4Y8J - chains A and G of the 34 polymer chains in the assembly; structure by X-ray diffraction, 2.70 A resolution.

[Chain A]
Name: Proteasome subunit alpha type-2
From: Saccharomyces cerevisiae (strain ATCC 204508 / S288c)
Notes: EC 3.4.25.1
UniProtKB: P23639 (PSA2_YEAST); residue numbers follow UniProt; this construct covers 1-250
Chain sequence (250 residues; each row starts with the number of its first residue):
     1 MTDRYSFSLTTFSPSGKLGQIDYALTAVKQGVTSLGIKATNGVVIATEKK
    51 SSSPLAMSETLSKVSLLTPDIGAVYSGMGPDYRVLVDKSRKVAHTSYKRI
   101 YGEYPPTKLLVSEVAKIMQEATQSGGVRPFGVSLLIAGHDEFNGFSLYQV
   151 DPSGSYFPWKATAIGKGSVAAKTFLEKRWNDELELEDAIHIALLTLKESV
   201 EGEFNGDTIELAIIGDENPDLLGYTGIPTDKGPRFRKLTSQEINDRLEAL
Curated features (UniProtKB/Swiss-Prot):
  - cross-link: Lys108 (Glycyl lysine isopeptide (Lys-Gly) (interchain with G-Cter in ubiquitin))

[Chain G]
Name: Proteasome subunit alpha type-1
From: Saccharomyces cerevisiae (strain ATCC 204508 / S288c)
Notes: EC 3.4.25.1
UniProtKB: P21243 (PSA1_YEAST); residues -8 to 243 here correspond to UniProt positions 1-252 (UniProt number = residue number + 9)
Chain sequence (252 residues; row label = number of the first residue in the row; numbers below 1 keep their minus sign (Met-8 is residue -8)):
    -8 MSGAAAASAAGYDRHITIFSPEGRLYQVEYAFKATNQTNINSLAVRGKDC
    42 TVVISQKKVPDKLLDPTTVSYIFCISRTIGMVVNGPIPDARNAALRAKAE
    92 AAEFRYKYGYDMPCDVLAKRMANLSQIYTQRAYMRPLGVILTFVSVDEEL
   142 GPSIYKTDPAGYYVGYKATATGPKQQEITTNLENHFKKSKIDHINEESWE
   192 KVVEFAITHMIDALGTEFSKNDLEVGVATKDKFFTLSAENIEERLVAIAE
   242 QD
Unresolved in the structure: -8 to 1, 243
Metal / ion sites: Mg2+: Thr8, Ala123, Met125

[Chain A / chain G interface]
Pairs across the interface - 67 pairs, chain A then chain G:
  Asp3(A) - Tyr124(G)
  Tyr5(A) - Ile7(G)
  Tyr5(A) - Ala123(G)  hydrophobic
  Tyr5(A) - Tyr124(G)  hydrophobic
  Leu9(A) - Ile9(G)  hydrophobic
  Leu9(A) - Ala123(G)  hydrophobic
  Gln20(A) - Ile9(G)
  Gln20(A) - Phe10(G)  hydrogen bond (side chain-backbone)
  Tyr23(A) - Phe10(G)  hydrophobic
  Tyr23(A) - Ser11(G)
  Tyr23(A) - Pro12(G)  hydrophobic
  Tyr23(A) - Gly14(G)
  Ala24(A) - Phe10(G)  hydrophobic
  Thr26(A) - Pro12(G)
  Thr26(A) - Glu13(G)
  Thr26(A) - Gly14(G)
  Ala27(A) - Gly14(G)
  Ser52(A) - Tyr153(G)  hydrogen bond
  Ser53(A) - Thr170(G)
  Pro54(A) - Lys158(G)
  Pro54(A) - Glu174(G)
  Leu55(A) - Tyr157(G)
  Leu55(A) - Lys158(G)  hydrogen bond (backbone-backbone)
  Leu55(A) - Ala159(G)
  Leu55(A) - Thr170(G)
  Leu55(A) - Leu173(G)  hydrophobic
  Leu55(A) - Glu174(G)
  Leu55(A) - Phe177(G)  hydrophobic
  Ala56(A) - Gly156(G)
  Ala56(A) - Tyr157(G)  hydrophobic
  Met57(A) - Arg37(G)
  Met57(A) - Val155(G)
  Met57(A) - Gly156(G)  hydrogen bond (backbone-backbone)
  Met57(A) - Tyr157(G)
  Met57(A) - Lys158(G)
  Thr60(A) - Tyr146(G)
  Thr60(A) - Val155(G)
  Thr60(A) - Gly156(G)  hydrogen bond (side chain-backbone)
  Leu61(A) - Tyr153(G)  hydrophobic
  Leu61(A) - Val155(G)  hydrophobic
  Met78(A) - Phe10(G)  hydrophobic
  Met78(A) - Leu16(G)  hydrophobic
  Pro80(A) - Gln117(G)
  Pro80(A) - Ala151(G)
  Pro80(A) - Gly152(G)
  Pro80(A) - Tyr153(G)
  Asp81(A) - Gln117(G)
  Arg83(A) - Ala113(G)  hydrogen bond (side chain-backbone)
  Arg83(A) - Asn114(G)
  Arg83(A) - Gly152(G)  hydrogen bond (side chain-backbone)
  Arg83(A) - Tyr154(G)
  Val84(A) - Asn114(G)
  Val84(A) - Gln117(G)
  Asp87(A) - Lys110(G)  salt bridge
  Asp87(A) - Asn114(G)
  Gly126(A) - Arg122(G)
  Gly126(A) - Ala123(G)  hydrogen bond (backbone-backbone)
  Val127(A) - Gln121(G)
  Val127(A) - Arg122(G)
  Arg128(A) - Thr8(G)
  Arg128(A) - Phe10(G)
  Arg128(A) - Leu16(G)
  Arg128(A) - Thr120(G)  hydrogen bond (side chain-backbone)
  Arg128(A) - Gln121(G)  hydrogen bond (backbone-backbone)
  Pro129(A) - Phe10(G)
  Phe130(A) - Gln121(G)
  Gly131(A) - Phe10(G)
Interface residues without a listed pair, chain A (30 interface residues in all): Thr2, Ala121

[Summary]
The interface between chain A and chain G involves 30 residues on one side and 33 on the other; the contacts
include 10 hydrogen bonds and 1 salt bridge. Polar pairs include Asp87(A)-Lys110(G), Gln20(A)-Phe10(G) and
Ser52(A)-Tyr153(G). Thr8(G), Ala123(G) and Met125(G) coordinate Mg2+.
Here chain A is Proteasome subunit alpha type-2 and chain G is Proteasome subunit alpha type-1, both from
Saccharomyces cerevisiae (strain ATCC 204508 / S288c). Entry 4Y8J (Yeast 20S proteasome in complex with
Ac-LLL-ep) was determined by X-ray diffraction together with 4Y69, 4Y6A, 4Y6V, 4Y6Z, 4Y70, 4Y74 and 34 further
entries from the same study.
